PDB entry 4JJS | X-ray diffraction, 2.20 A resolution | chain A

== Chain A ==
Name: Genome polyprotein
Organism: Hepatitis C virus
Notes: EC 3.4.22.-, 3.4.21.98, 3.6.1.15, 3.6.4.13, 2.7.7.48; fragment: rna-directed rna polymerase
Reference sequence: O92972 (POLG_HCVJ4); residues 1-570 here correspond to UniProt positions 2420-2989 (UniProt number = residue number + 2419)
Sequence (576 residues; each row starts with the number of its first residue):
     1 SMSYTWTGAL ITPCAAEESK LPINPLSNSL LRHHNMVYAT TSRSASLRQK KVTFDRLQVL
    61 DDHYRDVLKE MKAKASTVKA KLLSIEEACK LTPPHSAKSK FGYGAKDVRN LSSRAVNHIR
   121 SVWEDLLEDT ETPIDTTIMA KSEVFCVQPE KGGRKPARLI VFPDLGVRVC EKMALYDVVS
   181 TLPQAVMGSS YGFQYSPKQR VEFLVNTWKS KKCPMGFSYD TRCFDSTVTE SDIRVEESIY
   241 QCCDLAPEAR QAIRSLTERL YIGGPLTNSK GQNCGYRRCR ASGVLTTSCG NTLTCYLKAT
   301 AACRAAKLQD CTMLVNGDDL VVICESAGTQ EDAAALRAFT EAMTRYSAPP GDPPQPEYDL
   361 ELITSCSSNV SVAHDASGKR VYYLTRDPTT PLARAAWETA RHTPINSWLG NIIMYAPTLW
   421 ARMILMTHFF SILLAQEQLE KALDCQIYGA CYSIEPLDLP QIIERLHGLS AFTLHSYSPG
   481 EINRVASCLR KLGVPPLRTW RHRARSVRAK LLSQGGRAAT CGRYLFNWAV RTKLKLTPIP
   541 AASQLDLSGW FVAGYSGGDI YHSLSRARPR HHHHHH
Disordered / not traced: 150-153, 564-576
Differences from the reference sequence: expression tag (571-576)
Metal / ion sites: Mg2+: Asp220, Thr221
Ligand contacts: 1M9 (2-{[(trans-4-methylcyclohexyl)carbonyl](propan-2-yl)amino}-5-[2-(trifluoromethyl)phenoxy]benzoic acid): Leu419, Arg422, Met423, Leu474, His475, Ser476, Tyr477, Ile482, Val485, Ala486, Leu489, Leu497, Trp528
From the paper describing this entry:
  - binding site for 1M9: Leu419, Ser476, Tyr477, Ile482, Leu497
  - mutagenesis - L419M (>20-fold), M423T: decreased binding to compound 16

== Summary ==
Chain A binds compound 1M9. The Mg2+ site is built by Asp220 and Thr221. The paper reports a binding site for
1M9 at Leu419, Ser476 and Tyr477 among others; L419M and M423T reduce binding to compound 16.
Chain A is Genome polyprotein (Hepatitis C virus); the structure, Crystal structure of HCV NS5B polymerase in
complex with COMPOUND 2, was determined by X-ray diffraction together with 4JJU from the same study.
